7BN6 - chain A; structure by X-ray diffraction, 1.50 A resolution.

Chain A:
Name: NADPH2 dehydrogenase-like protein
From: Galdieria sulphuraria
UniProt: M2XAQ9 (M2XAQ9_GALSU); numbering as in UniProt (aligned over 1-381)
Chain sequence (401 residues; numbered -19 to 381; the number before each row is that of its first residue; numbers below 1 keep their minus sign (Met-19 is residue -19)):
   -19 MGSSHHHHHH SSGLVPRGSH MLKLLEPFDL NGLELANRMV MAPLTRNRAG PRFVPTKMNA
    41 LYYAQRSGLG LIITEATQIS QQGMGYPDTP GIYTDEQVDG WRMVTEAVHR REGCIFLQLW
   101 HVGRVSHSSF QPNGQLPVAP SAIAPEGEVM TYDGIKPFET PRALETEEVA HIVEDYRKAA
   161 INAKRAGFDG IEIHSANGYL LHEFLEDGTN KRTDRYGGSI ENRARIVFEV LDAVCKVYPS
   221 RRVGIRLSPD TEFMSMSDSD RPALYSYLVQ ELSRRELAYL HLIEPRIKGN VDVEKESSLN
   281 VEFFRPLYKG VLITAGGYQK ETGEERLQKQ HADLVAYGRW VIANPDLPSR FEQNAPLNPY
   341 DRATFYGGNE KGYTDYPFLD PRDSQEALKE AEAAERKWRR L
Not modelled in the structure: -19 to 0, 380-381
Differences from the reference sequence: initiating methionine (-19); expression tag (-18 to 0); conflict Ala204 (Thr in M2XAQ9)
Small-molecule neighbours:
  - FMN (flavin mononucleotide): Ala22, Pro23, Leu24, Thr25, Glu55, Ala56, Gln98, His174, Asn177, Arg226, Ile263, Ile267, Gly269, Asn270, Gly296, Gly297, Tyr298, Ala316, Tyr317, Gly318, Arg319, Ile322, Phe345, Tyr346
  - (2R)-2-methyl-2H-furan-5-one (U5N): Thr25, Tyr66, Trp100, His174, Asn177, Tyr179, Phe233

Overview:
Chain A binds (2R)-2-methyl-2H-furan-5-one and flavin mononucleotide.
Chain A is NADPH2 dehydrogenase-like protein (Galdieria sulphuraria); the structure, Crystal structure of G.
sulphuraria ene-reductase GsOYE in complex with b-angelica lactone, was determined by X-ray diffraction (same
publication as 7BLF, 7BN7 and 7BO0).
